PDB entry 1ZCE | X-ray diffraction, 1.30 A resolution | chain A

Chain A:
Name: hypothetical protein Atu2648
Source organism: Agrobacterium tumefaciens str. C58
UniProt: Q8UC50 (Q8UC50_AGRT5); numbering as in UniProt (aligned over 1-147)
Sequence (155 residues; row label = number of the first residue in the row):
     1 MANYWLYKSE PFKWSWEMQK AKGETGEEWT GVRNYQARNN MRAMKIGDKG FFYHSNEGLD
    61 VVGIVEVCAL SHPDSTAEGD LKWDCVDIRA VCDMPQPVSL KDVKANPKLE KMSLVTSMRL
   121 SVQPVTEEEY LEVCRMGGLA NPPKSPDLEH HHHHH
Not modelled in the structure: 1, 148-155
Differences from the reference sequence: modified residue (18, 41, 44, 94, 112, 118, 136); cloning artifact (148-149); expression tag (150-155)
Modified residues: Mse-18, Mse-41, Mse-44, Mse-94, Mse-112, Mse-118, Mse-136 (selenomethionine; parent Met)

In short:
Chain A is hypothetical protein Atu2648 (Agrobacterium tumefaciens str. C58); the structure, X-Ray Crystal
Structure of Protein Atu2648 from Agrobacterium tumefaciens. Northeast Structural Genomics Consortium Target
AtR33, was determined by X-ray diffraction together with 2G2X and 2EVE from the same study.
